PDB entry 3Q4H | X-ray diffraction, 2.70 A resolution | chains C and D of the 4 polymer chains in the assembly

[Chain C]
Molecule: Pe family protein
Organism: Mycobacterium smegmatis
UniProt: A0QQ43 (A0QQ43_MYCS2); residues 1-97 here = UniProt positions 1-97
Chain sequence (98 residues; each row starts with the number of its first residue; numbering starts at 0):
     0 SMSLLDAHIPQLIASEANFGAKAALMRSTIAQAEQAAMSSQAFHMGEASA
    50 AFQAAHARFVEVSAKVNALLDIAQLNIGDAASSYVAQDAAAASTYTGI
Not modelled in the structure: 0-4, 92-97
Modified positions: Mse1 (selenomethionine); Mse25, Mse37, Mse44 (selenomethionine; parent Met)
Sequence notes: expression tag (0)

[Chain D]
Molecule: Low molecular weight protein antigen 7
Organism: Mycobacterium smegmatis
UniProt: A0QQ44 (A0QQ44_MYCS2); numbering as in UniProt (aligned over 1-95)
Chain sequence (102 residues; numbered 1 to 102; the number before each row is that of its first residue):
     1 MSQIMYNYPAMLAHAAEMNTYSGALHAVGADIAAEQHALASAWQGDTGMT
    51 YQAWQAQWNQAMEELVRAYRAMATTHEQNTMAMSARDQAEGAKWGTHHHH
   101 HH
Not modelled in the structure: 84-102
Modified positions: Mse1, Mse5, Mse11, Mse18, Mse49, Mse62, Mse72, Mse81, Mse83 (selenomethionine; parent Met)
Sequence notes: expression tag (96-102)

[Interface between chain C and chain D]
Contacting residue pairs - 68 pairs, chain C then chain D:
  S14(C) - L39(D)
  E15(C) - A42(D)
  F18(C) - I32(D)
  F18(C) - E35(D)
  F18(C) - Q36(D)
  F18(C) - L39(D)  hydrophobic
  K21(C) - D31(D)  salt bridge
  K21(C) - I32(D)
  K21(C) - E35(D)  salt bridge
  Mse25(C) - L25(D)
  Mse25(C) - V28(D)
  Mse25(C) - G29(D)
  Mse25(C) - I32(D)  hydrophobic
  Mse25(C) - Mse62(D)  hydrophobic
  T28(C) - L25(D)
  I29(C) - L25(D)  hydrophobic
  I29(C) - L65(D)  hydrophobic
  Q31(C) - Y21(D)  hydrogen bond
  A32(C) - Y21(D)  hydrophobic
  A32(C) - Y69(D)  hydrogen bond (backbone-side chain)
  A35(C) - H14(D)  hydrogen bond (backbone-side chain)
  A35(C) - E17(D)
  A35(C) - Y21(D)  hydrophobic
  A35(C) - Y69(D)
  A36(C) - Mse18(D)  hydrophobic
  A36(C) - Mse72(D)
  S38(C) - H14(D)
  S39(C) - H14(D)  hydrogen bond (backbone-side chain)
  S39(C) - Mse18(D)
  S39(C) - H76(D)
  F42(C) - N79(D)
  H43(C) - T75(D)
  H43(C) - H76(D)
  H43(C) - N79(D)  hydrogen bond
  A47(C) - T75(D)
  F51(C) - Mse72(D)  hydrophobic
  F51(C) - T75(D)
  A54(C) - A71(D)  hydrophobic
  A54(C) - Mse72(D)  hydrophobic
  H55(C) - Mse72(D)
  R57(C) - A68(D)
  F58(C) - L65(D)  hydrophobic
  F58(C) - A68(D)  hydrophobic
  F58(C) - Y69(D)  hydrophobic
  F58(C) - Mse72(D)  hydrophobic
  V61(C) - A61(D)
  V61(C) - L65(D)
  S62(C) - L65(D)
  V65(C) - W58(D)  hydrophobic
  V65(C) - A61(D)  hydrophobic
  L68(C) - W54(D)  hydrogen bond (backbone-side chain)
  L68(C) - Q57(D)
  L68(C) - A61(D)  hydrophobic
  L69(C) - W58(D)  hydrophobic
  I71(C) - W43(D)  hydrophobic
  I71(C) - T47(D)
  I71(C) - W54(D)
  A72(C) - W43(D)  hydrophobic
  A72(C) - W54(D)  hydrophobic
  N75(C) - A42(D)
  N75(C) - W43(D)  hydrogen bond
  N75(C) - Q44(D)
  N75(C) - D46(D)
  N75(C) - T47(D)
  I76(C) - Q36(D)
  I76(C) - L39(D)
  I76(C) - A42(D)  hydrophobic
  I76(C) - W43(D)  hydrophobic
Interface residues without a listed pair, chain C (35 interface residues in all): L11, N17, A22, E33, A50
Interface residues without a listed pair, chain D (34 interface residues in all): A24, Mse49, E64, R67

[In short]
35 residues of chain C face 34 of chain D across their interface; the contacts include 7 hydrogen bonds and 2
salt bridges. Polar contacts include K21(C)-D31(D), K21(C)-E35(D) and Q31(C)-Y21(D).
Chain C is Pe family protein and chain D is Low molecular weight protein antigen 7, both from Mycobacterium
smegmatis; the structure, Crystal structure of the Mycobacterium smegmatis EsxGH complex
(MSMEG_0620-MSMEG_0621), was determined by X-ray diffraction together with 4I0X, 4GZR and 3OGI from the same
study.
